Entry 1BBT (X-ray diffraction, 2.60 A resolution); this record covers chains 1 and 3 of the 4 polymer chains in the assembly.

Chain 1:
Name: Foot-and-mouth disease virus (subunit VP1)
Organism: Foot-and-mouth disease virus
UniProtKB: Q84771 (Q84771_9PICO); residues 1-213 here correspond to UniProt positions 508-720 (UniProt number = residue number + 507)
Amino-acid sequence (213 residues; row label = number of the first residue in the row):
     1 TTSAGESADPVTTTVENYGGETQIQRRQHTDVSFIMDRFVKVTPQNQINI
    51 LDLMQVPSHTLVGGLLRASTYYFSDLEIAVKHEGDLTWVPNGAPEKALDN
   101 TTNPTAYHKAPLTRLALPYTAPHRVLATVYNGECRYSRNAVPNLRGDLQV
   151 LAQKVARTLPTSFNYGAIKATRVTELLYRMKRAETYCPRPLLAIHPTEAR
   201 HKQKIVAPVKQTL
Disordered / not traced: 135-156, 209-213
Sequence notes: conflict Val56 (Ile780 in Q84771), Gly64 (Ala788 in Q84771), Ser137 (Asn861 in Q84771)

Chain 3:
Name: Foot-and-mouth disease virus (subunit VP3)
Organism: Foot-and-mouth disease virus
UniProtKB: Q84771 (Q84771_9PICO); residues 1-220 here correspond to UniProt positions 288-507 (UniProt number = residue number + 287)
Amino-acid sequence (220 residues; numbered 1 to 220; the number before each row is that of its first residue):
     1 GIFPVACSDGYGGLVTTDPKTADPVYGKVFNPPRNQLPGRFTNLLDVAEA
    51 CPTFLRFEGGVPYVTTKTDSDRVLAQFDMSLAAKHMSNTFLAGLAQYYTQ
   101 YSGTINLHFMFTGPTDAKARYMVAYAPPGMEPPKTPEAAAHCIHAEWDTG
   151 LNSKFTFSIPYLSAADYTYTASDVAETTNVQGWVCLFQITHGKADGDALV
   201 VLASAGKDFELRLPVDARAE
Sequence notes: conflict His85 (Gln589 in Q84771), Thr168 (Ala672 in Q84771), Asp173 (Gly677 in Q84771)

How chain 1 and chain 3 interact:
Pairs across the interface - 46 pairs, chain 1 then chain 3:
  Pro90(1) - Thr99(3)
  Asn91(1) - Thr99(3)  hydrogen bond (backbone-side chain)
  Asn91(1) - Gln100(3)
  Asn91(1) - Tyr169(3)  hydrogen bond
  Gly92(1) - Thr99(3)
  Gly92(1) - Tyr169(3)
  Ala93(1) - Thr99(3)
  Ala93(1) - Val215(3)  hydrophobic
  Ala97(1) - Val215(3)  hydrophobic
  Ala97(1) - Asp216(3)
  Ala97(1) - Ala217(3)  hydrophobic
  Asn100(1) - Asp216(3)  hydrogen bond (side chain-backbone)
  Asn100(1) - Ala217(3)
  Asn100(1) - Arg218(3)
  Thr101(1) - Thr16(3)  hydrogen bond (backbone-side chain)
  Thr102(1) - Thr17(3)
  Thr102(1) - Asp216(3)
  Asn103(1) - Thr16(3)  hydrogen bond (backbone-side chain)
  Asn103(1) - Val215(3)
  Asn103(1) - Asp216(3)
  Pro104(1) - Thr16(3)
  Pro104(1) - Thr17(3)
  Thr105(1) - Leu14(3)
  Thr105(1) - Val15(3)
  Thr105(1) - Thr16(3)  hydrogen bond (backbone-side chain)
  Ala106(1) - Leu14(3)
  Tyr107(1) - Leu14(3)  hydrogen bond (backbone-backbone)
  Lys109(1) - Tyr11(3)
  Lys109(1) - Gly12(3)
  Lys109(1) - Gly13(3)
  Pro111(1) - Asp9(3)
  Leu112(1) - Gly10(3)
  Thr113(1) - Gly10(3)
  Arg114(1) - Gly10(3)  hydrogen bond (backbone-backbone)
  Arg114(1) - Tyr11(3)
  Thr120(1) - Gln100(3)
  Thr120(1) - Arg212(3)
  Thr120(1) - Leu213(3)
  Ala121(1) - Arg212(3)  hydrogen bond (backbone-side chain)
  Pro122(1) - Gln100(3)
  Pro122(1) - Ala165(3)
  Pro122(1) - Asp166(3)  hydrogen bond (backbone-backbone)
  Pro122(1) - Tyr167(3)
  Pro122(1) - Tyr169(3)
  His123(1) - Ala165(3)
  Ser162(1) - Tyr169(3)
Other interface residues (no listed pair), chain 1 (26 interface residues in all): Val89, Pro94, Lys96
Other interface residues (no listed pair), chain 3 (22 interface residues in all): Pro214

In short:
26 residues of chain 1 and 22 residues of chain 3 are in contact, with 10 hydrogen bonds. Among the polar
pairs are Asn91(1)-Thr99(3), Asn91(1)-Tyr169(3) and Asn100(1)-Asp216(3).
Here chain 1 is Foot-and-mouth disease virus (subunit VP1) and chain 3 is Foot-and-mouth disease virus
(subunit VP3), both from Foot-and-mouth disease virus. Entry 1BBT (Methods used in the structure determination
of foot and mouth disease virus) was determined by X-ray diffraction.
